Entry 8R9T (X-ray diffraction, 1.40 A resolution); this record covers chains A and D of the 4 polymer chains in the assembly.

[Chain A (and D)]
Molecule: Flagellar associated protein
Notes: chain D of this document is another copy of the same molecule, construct and numbering; everything in this record applies to it too
Reference sequence: A0A2K3CYA1 (A0A2K3CYA1_CHLRE); residue numbers follow UniProt; this construct covers 212-246
Sequence (35 residues; numbered 212 to 246; the number before each row is that of its first residue):
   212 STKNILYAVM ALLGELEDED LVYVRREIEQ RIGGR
Not modelled in the structure: 245-246 (chain D: fully traced)
Metal / ion sites: Ca2+: Glu238, Gln241 (shared with Asn215(D) of chain D)

[Interface between chain A and chain D]
Pairs across the interface (12):
  Asn215(A) with Ala222(D); Glu226(D), hydrogen bond
  Ile216(A) with Leu223(D), hydrophobic; Glu226(D)
  Tyr218(A) with Tyr218(D); Ala222(D), hydrophobic
  Ala219(A) with Ala219(D); Leu223(D), hydrophobic
  Ala222(A) with Asn215(D), hydrogen bond (backbone-side chain)
  Glu226(A) with Ser212(D), hydrogen bond (side chain-backbone); Asn215(D), hydrogen bond; Ile216(D)
Other interface residues (no listed pair), chain A (8 interface residues in all): Ser212, Leu223
Other interface residues (no listed pair), chain D (9 interface residues in all): Gly225

[Overview]
8 residues of chain A and 9 residues of chain D are in contact; the contacts include 4 hydrogen bonds. Polar
pairs include Asn215(A)-Glu226(D), Ala222(A)-Asn215(D) and Glu226(A)-Ser212(D). Glu238(A) and Gln241(A)
coordinate Ca2+.
Chain A and chain D are both Flagellar associated protein; the structure, Crystal structure of the C-terminal
domain of Chlamydomonas reinhardtii CFAP410, was determined by X-ray diffraction together with 8AXO and 8AXR
from the same study.
